PDB entry 6ZDJ | electron microscopy, 5.80 A resolution (low resolution: residue-level contacts below are approximate; hydrogen-bond / salt-bridge calls are withheld) | chains C and k of the 13 polymer chains in the assembly

== Chain C (and k) ==
Molecule: Gag protein
Organism: Human immunodeficiency virus 1
Notes: chain k of this document is another copy of the same molecule, construct and numbering; everything in this record applies to it too
Reference sequence: Q71B31 (Q71B31_9HIV1); numbering as in UniProt (aligned over 1-220)
Amino-acid sequence (220 residues; each row starts with the number of its first residue):
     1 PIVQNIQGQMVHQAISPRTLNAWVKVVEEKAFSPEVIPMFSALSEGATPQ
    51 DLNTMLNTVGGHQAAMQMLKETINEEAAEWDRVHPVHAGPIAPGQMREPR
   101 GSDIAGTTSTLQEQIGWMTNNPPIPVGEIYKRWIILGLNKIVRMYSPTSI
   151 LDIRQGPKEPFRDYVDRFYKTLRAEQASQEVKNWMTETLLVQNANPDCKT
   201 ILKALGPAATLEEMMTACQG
Cystine bridges: Cys198-Cys218

== How chain C and chain k interact ==
Contacting residue pairs - 6 pairs, chain C then chain k:
  Leu151(C) - Gln192(k)
  Arg154(C) - Arg154(k)
  Val181(C) - Trp184(k)
  Trp184(C) - Val181(k)
  Trp184(C) - Trp184(k)
  Gln192(C) - Leu151(k)
Also at the interface, not in a pair above, chain C (7 interface residues in all): Glu175, Met185
Also at the interface, not in a pair above, chain k (9 interface residues in all): Ser149, Ile150, Glu175, Met185

== Overview ==
7 residues of chain C and 9 residues of chain k are in contact.
Chain C and chain k are both Gag protein (Human immunodeficiency virus 1); the structure, Structure of the
native full-length HIV-1 capsid protein in complex with Cyclophilin A from helical assembly ..., was
determined by electron microscopy, deposited together with 6Y9V, 6Y9W, 6Y9X, 6Y9Y and 6Y9Z.
